PDB entry 8REY | electron microscopy, 2.61 A resolution | chains C and F of the 36 polymer chains in the assembly

# Chain C (and F)
Protein: Flagellin-like protein
Source organism: Cuniculiplasma divulgatum
Notes: chain F of this document is another copy of the same molecule, construct and numbering; everything in this record applies to it too
UniProt: A0A1N5V6R6 (A0A1N5V6R6_9ARCH); residue numbers follow UniProt; this construct covers 12-146
Chain sequence (135 residues; row label = number of the first residue in the row):
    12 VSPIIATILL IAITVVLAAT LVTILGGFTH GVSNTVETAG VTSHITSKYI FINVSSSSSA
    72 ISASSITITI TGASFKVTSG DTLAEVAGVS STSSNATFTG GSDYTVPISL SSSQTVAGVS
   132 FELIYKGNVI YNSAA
Covalently attached groups: glycan linked to Asn64, Asn106

# How chain C and chain F interact
Pairs across the interface - 16 pairs, chain C then chain F:
  Thr18(C) - Val12(F)
  Ala29(C) - Leu20(F)  hydrophobic
  Leu32(C) - Leu21(F)  hydrophobic
  Val33(C) - Ile24(F)  hydrophobic
  Leu36(C) - Ile24(F)  hydrophobic
  Leu36(C) - Leu28(F)  hydrophobic
  Thr40(C) - Leu28(F)
  Asn45(C) - Gly38(F)  hydrogen bond (side chain-backbone)
  Asn45(C) - Phe39(F)
  Ser66(C) - Asn139(F)
  Ser66(C) - Val140(F)  hydrogen bond (backbone-backbone)
  Ser67(C) - Gly138(F)
  Ser67(C) - Asn139(F)
  Gly111(C) - Gly138(F)  hydrogen bond (backbone-backbone)
  Gly112(C) - Glu133(F)
  Gly112(C) - Val140(F)
Interface residues without a listed pair, chain C (19 interface residues in all): Leu21, Ile22, Thr25, Val43, Ser44, Val65, Ser68, Thr110
Interface residues without a listed pair, chain F (16 interface residues in all): Ser13, Ala17, Thr31, Ile35, Ile135

# Overview
19 residues of chain C and 16 residues of chain F are in contact, with 3 hydrogen bonds. Polar pairs include
Asn45(C)-Gly38(F), Ser66(C)-Val140(F) and Gly111(C)-Gly138(F).
Both chains are Flagellin-like protein (Cuniculiplasma divulgatum). Entry 8REY (Cuniculiplasma divulgatum
filament) was determined by electron microscopy (same publication as 8RH5).
